1D1W - chains A and B; structure by X-ray diffraction, 2.00 A resolution.

Chain A (and B):
Molecule: Nitric oxide synthase
Source organism: Bos taurus
Notes: EC 1.14.13.39; fragment: heme domain; chain B of this document is another copy of the same molecule, construct and numbering; everything in this record applies to it too
Reference sequence: P29473 (NOS3_BOVIN); residues 39-482 here = UniProt positions 39-482
Amino-acid sequence (444 residues; numbered 39 to 482; the number before each row is that of its first residue):
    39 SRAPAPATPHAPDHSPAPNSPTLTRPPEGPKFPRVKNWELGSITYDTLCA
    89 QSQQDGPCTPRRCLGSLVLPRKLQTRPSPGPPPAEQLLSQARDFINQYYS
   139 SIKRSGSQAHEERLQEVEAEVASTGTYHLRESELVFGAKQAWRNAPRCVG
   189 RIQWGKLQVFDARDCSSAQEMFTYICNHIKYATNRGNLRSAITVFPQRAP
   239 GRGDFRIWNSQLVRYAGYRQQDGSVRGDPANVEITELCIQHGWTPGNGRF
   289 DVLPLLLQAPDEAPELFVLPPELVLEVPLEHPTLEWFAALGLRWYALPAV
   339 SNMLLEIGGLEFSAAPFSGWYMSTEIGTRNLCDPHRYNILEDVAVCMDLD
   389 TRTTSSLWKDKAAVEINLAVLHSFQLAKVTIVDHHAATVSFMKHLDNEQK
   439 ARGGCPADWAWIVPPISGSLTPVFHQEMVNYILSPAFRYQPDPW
Unresolved in the structure: 39-66 (chain B: 39-68)
Sequence notes: conflict Arg100 (Cys in P29473)
Ion coordination: Zn2+: Cys96, Cys101 (shared with Cys96(B), Cys101(B) of chain B); heme Fe near Cys186 (its only coordinating residue here)
Residues lining bound ligands:
  - 2-aminothiazoline (ATQ): Pro336, Val338, Phe355, Gly357, Trp358, Tyr359, Met360, Glu363
  - tetrahydrobiopterin (H4B), molecule 1: Trp76, Trp447, Phe462, His463, Gln464, Glu465
  - tetrahydrobiopterin (H4B), molecule 2: Ser104, Val106, Arg367, Ala448, Trp449
  - heme (HEM): Trp180, Ala183, Arg185, Cys186, Val187, Gly188, Gln191, Leu195, Ser228, Met341, Phe355, Ser356, Gly357, Trp358, Met360, Glu363, Val420, Trp449, Phe475, Tyr477
Swiss-Prot annotation at these positions:
  - binding site (Zn(2+)): Cys96, Cys101
  - binding site ((6R)-L-erythro-5,6,7,8-tetrahydrobiopterin): Ser104, Ala448, Trp449, Phe462
  - binding site (heme b): Cys186, Tyr477
  - binding site (L-arginine): Gln249, Trp358, Tyr359, Glu363, Asn368
  - modified residue: Ser116 (Phosphoserine)

Interface between chain A and chain B:
Pairs across the interface - 127 pairs, chain A then chain B:
  Pro71(A) with Arg100(B); Leu102(B), hydrophobic
  Arg72(A) with Leu105(B)
  Trp76(A) with Val106(B); Leu107(B), hydrophobic; His373(B), hydrogen bond (backbone-side chain)
  Glu77(A) with Pro372(B); His373(B)
  Cys87(A) with Arg99(B)
  Ala88(A) with Arg99(B), hydrogen bond (backbone-side chain)
  Ser90(A) with Arg99(B), hydrogen bond (backbone-side chain)
  Asp93(A) with Pro98(B)
  Gly94(A) with Pro98(B), hydrogen bond (backbone-backbone)
  Cys96(A) with Cys96(B), hydrophobic; Thr97(B); Pro98(B); Cys101(B), hydrophobic
  Thr97(A) with Cys96(B)
  Pro98(A) with Asp93(B); Gly94(B), hydrogen bond (backbone-backbone); Cys96(B)
  Arg99(A) with Ser90(B), hydrogen bond (side chain-backbone); Gln91(B); Asp93(B), salt bridge; Tyr469(B)
  Arg100(A) with Val467(B); Asn468(B); Tyr469(B)
  Cys101(A) with Cys96(B), hydrophobic; Cys101(B), hydrophobic; Val467(B); Asn468(B), hydrogen bond (backbone-backbone)
  Leu102(A) with Pro71(B), hydrophobic; Val467(B), hydrophobic
  Ser104(A) with Trp447(B); Glu465(B); Met466(B), hydrogen bond (side chain-backbone)
  Leu105(A) with Arg72(B); Glu465(B); Met466(B)
  Val106(A) with Trp76(B); Glu465(B), hydrogen bond (backbone-side chain)
  Leu107(A) with Trp76(B), hydrophobic
  Thr366(A) with Ser457(B)
  Arg367(A) with Ser457(B); Phe462(B); His463(B)
  Asp371(A) with His463(B), salt bridge
  Pro372(A) with Glu77(B); His463(B)
  His373(A) with Trp76(B), hydrogen bond (side chain-backbone); Glu77(B); His463(B)
  Thr392(A) with Asp421(B), hydrogen bond; His423(B); Ala424(B)
  Ser393(A) with Leu406(B); Leu409(B); Gln413(B); Asp421(B), hydrogen bond (backbone-side chain)
  Ser394(A) with Leu406(B)
  Leu395(A) with Val402(B); Asn405(B); Leu406(B); Leu409(B), hydrophobic; His422(B)
  Lys397(A) with His423(B); Leu458(B)
  Asp398(A) with His422(B), salt bridge; His423(B), salt bridge; Ser455(B), hydrogen bond; Leu458(B)
  Lys399(A) with Val402(B); Glu403(B); Leu406(B)
  Ala401(A) with Leu458(B), hydrophobic
  Val402(A) with Leu395(B); Lys399(B)
  Glu403(A) with Lys399(B), salt bridge
  Leu406(A) with Ser393(B); Ser394(B); Leu395(B); Lys399(B)
  Leu409(A) with Ser393(B); Leu395(B), hydrophobic
  Gln413(A) with Ser393(B)
  Asp421(A) with Thr392(B), hydrogen bond; Ser393(B)
  His422(A) with Leu395(B); Asp398(B), salt bridge
  His423(A) with Thr392(B); Asp398(B), salt bridge
  Trp447(A) with Ser104(B); Ala448(B), hydrophobic
  Ala448(A) with Trp447(B), hydrophobic
  Pro453(A) with Ser455(B); Gly456(B), hydrogen bond (backbone-backbone); Ser457(B), hydrogen bond (backbone-backbone)
  Ile454(A) with Ser455(B)
  Ser455(A) with Asp398(B), hydrogen bond; Pro453(B); Ile454(B); Ser455(B)
  Gly456(A) with Pro453(B), hydrogen bond (backbone-backbone)
  Ser457(A) with Thr366(B); Arg367(B); Pro453(B), hydrogen bond (backbone-backbone)
  Leu458(A) with Leu378(B), hydrophobic; Lys397(B); Asp398(B); Ala401(B), hydrophobic
  Phe462(A) with Arg367(B)
  His463(A) with Arg367(B); Asp371(B); His373(B)
  Glu465(A) with Ser104(B); Leu105(B); Val106(B), hydrogen bond (side chain-backbone)
  Met466(A) with Ser104(B), hydrogen bond (backbone-side chain); Leu105(B)
  Val467(A) with Arg100(B); Cys101(B); Leu102(B), hydrophobic
  Asn468(A) with Arg100(B); Cys101(B), hydrogen bond (backbone-backbone)
  Tyr469(A) with Arg99(B); Arg100(B)
Other interface residues (no listed pair), chain A (64 interface residues in all): Gln89, Gln92, Gly103, Arg109, Cys370, Leu378, Asn405, Ala424
Other interface residues (no listed pair), chain B (63 interface residues in all): Cys87, Gln92, Gly103, Arg109, Cys370

Overview:
Chain A and chain B form an interface of 64 and 63 residues respectively; the contacts include 22 hydrogen
bonds and 7 salt bridges. Among the polar pairs are Arg99(A)-Asp93(B), Asp371(A)-His463(B) and
Asp398(A)-His422(B). Ligands of chain A: heme, tetrahydrobiopterin and 2-aminothiazoline.
Chain A and chain B are both Nitric oxide synthase (Bos taurus); the structure, Bovine endothelial nitric
oxide synthase heme domain complexed with 2-aminothiazoline (H4B bound), was determined by X-ray diffraction,
deposited together with 1ED4 and 9NSE.
